PDB entry 7O33 | X-ray diffraction, 1.85 A resolution | chains L and P of the 3 polymer chains in the assembly

== Chain L ==
Molecule: anti-PAS Fab 3.1 chimeric light chain
Source organism: Mus musculus
Notes: antibody fragment or engineered binder
Chain sequence (219 residues; row label = number of the first residue in the row):
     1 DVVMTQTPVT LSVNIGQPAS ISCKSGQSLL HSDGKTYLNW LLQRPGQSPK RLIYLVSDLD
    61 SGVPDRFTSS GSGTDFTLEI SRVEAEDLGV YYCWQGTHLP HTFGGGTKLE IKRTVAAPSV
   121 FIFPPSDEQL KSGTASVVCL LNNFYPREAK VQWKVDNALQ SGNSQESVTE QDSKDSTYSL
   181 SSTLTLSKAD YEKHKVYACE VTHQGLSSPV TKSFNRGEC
Cystine bridges: Cys23-Cys93, Cys139-Cys199

== Chain P ==
Molecule: APSA epitope peptide
Chain sequence (13 residues; row label = number of the first residue in the row):
     1 EAPSAAPSAA PSA
Modified positions: Glu1 (pyroglutamic acid; PCA)

== How chain L and chain P interact ==
Residue-residue contacts (18; chain L residue first):
  His31(L) with Ala10(P)
  Tyr37(L) with Ser8(P); Ala9(P); Ala10(P)
  Asn39(L) with Ser8(P), hydrogen bond (side chain-backbone)
  Arg51(L) with Ser4(P), hydrogen bond; Ala6(P), hydrogen bond (side chain-backbone); Pro7(P); Ser8(P), hydrogen bond
  Tyr54(L) with Ala5(P); Ala6(P), hydrophobic
  Leu55(L) with Ala6(P), hydrophobic
  Trp94(L) with Ser8(P)
  Gly96(L) with Ser8(P); Ala9(P); Ala10(P), hydrogen bond (backbone-backbone)
  Leu99(L) with Ser12(P)
  His101(L) with Ala9(P)
Also at the interface, not in a pair above, chain L (11 interface residues in all): Asp33

== Summary ==
11 residues of chain L face 8 of chain P across their interface; the contacts include 5 hydrogen bonds. Polar
pairs include Asn39(L)-Ser8(P), Arg51(L)-Ser4(P) and Arg51(L)-Ala6(P).
Chain L is anti-PAS Fab 3.1 chimeric light chain (Mus musculus) and chain P is APSA epitope peptide; the
structure, Crystal structure of the anti-PAS Fab 3.1 in complex with its epitope peptide, was determined by
X-ray diffraction (same publication as 7O2Z and 7O30).
